Entry 8FNV (electron microscopy, 2.11 A resolution); this record covers chains C and D of the 12 polymer chains in the assembly.

[Chain C (and D)]
Name: Adenosine deaminase
From: Escherichia coli
Notes: chain D of this document is another copy of the same molecule, construct and numbering; everything in this record applies to it too
Reference sequence: A0A8E2SFD7 (A0A8E2SFD7_ECOLX); residue numbers follow UniProt; this construct covers 1-798
Sequence (798 residues; each row starts with the number of its first residue):
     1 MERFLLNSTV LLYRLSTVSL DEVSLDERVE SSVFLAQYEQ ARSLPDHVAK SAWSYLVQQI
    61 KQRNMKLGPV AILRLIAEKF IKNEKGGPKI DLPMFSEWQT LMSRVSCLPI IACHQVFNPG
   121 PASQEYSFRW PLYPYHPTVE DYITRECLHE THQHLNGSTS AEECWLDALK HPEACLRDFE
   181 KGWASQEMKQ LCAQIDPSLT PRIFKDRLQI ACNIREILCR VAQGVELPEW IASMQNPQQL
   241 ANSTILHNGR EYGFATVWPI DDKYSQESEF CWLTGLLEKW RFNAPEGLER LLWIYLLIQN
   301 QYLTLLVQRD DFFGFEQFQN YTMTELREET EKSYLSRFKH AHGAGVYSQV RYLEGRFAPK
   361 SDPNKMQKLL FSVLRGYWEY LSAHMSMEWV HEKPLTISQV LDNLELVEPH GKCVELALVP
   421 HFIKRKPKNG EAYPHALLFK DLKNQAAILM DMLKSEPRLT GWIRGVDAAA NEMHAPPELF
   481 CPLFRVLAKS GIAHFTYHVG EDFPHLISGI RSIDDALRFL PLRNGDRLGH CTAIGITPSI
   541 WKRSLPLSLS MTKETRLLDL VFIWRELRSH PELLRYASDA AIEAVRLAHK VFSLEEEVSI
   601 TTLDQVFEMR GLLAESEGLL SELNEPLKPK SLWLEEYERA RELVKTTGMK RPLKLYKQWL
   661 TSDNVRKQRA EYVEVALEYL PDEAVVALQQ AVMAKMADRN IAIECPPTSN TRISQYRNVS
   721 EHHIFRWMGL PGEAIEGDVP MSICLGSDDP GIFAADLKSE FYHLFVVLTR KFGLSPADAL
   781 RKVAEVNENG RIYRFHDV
Disordered / not traced: 310-321, 620-630, 709-713 (chain D: 123-125, 310-321, 620-630, 709-713)
Sequence notes: conflict Thr274 (Ile in A0A8E2SFD7)
Metal / ion sites: Zn2+: His152, His154, His498, His530
What the authors report for this chain:
  - catalytic residues: Glu501, His530
  - self-association interface (contacts with another copy of this molecule): Glu595, Glu597
  - mutagenesis - H152A/H154A: abolished catalytic activity on ATP

[How chain C and chain D interact]
Residue-residue contacts (59; chain C residue first):
  Glu27(C) - Gln186(D)
  Phe34(C) - Gln190(D)
  Phe34(C) - Gln194(D)
  Leu35(C) - Ala193(D)  hydrophobic
  Tyr38(C) - Glu39(D)
  Tyr38(C) - Gln194(D)
  Glu39(C) - Tyr38(D)
  Glu39(C) - Arg42(D)  salt bridge
  Gln40(C) - Arg42(D)
  Arg42(C) - Glu39(D)  salt bridge
  Arg42(C) - Gln40(D)
  Ser43(C) - Ser544(D)  hydrogen bond
  Leu44(C) - Pro546(D)
  Asp46(C) - Gln190(D)
  His47(C) - Met473(D)
  His47(C) - Phe503(D)  hydrogen bond (side chain-backbone)
  Val48(C) - Pro546(D)  hydrophobic
  Val48(C) - Leu549(D)  hydrophobic
  Lys50(C) - Gln190(D)  hydrogen bond
  Ser51(C) - Ser550(D)  hydrogen bond (backbone-side chain)
  Ser51(C) - Tyr672(D)
  Ala52(C) - Ser550(D)  hydrogen bond (backbone-side chain)
  Ser54(C) - Tyr672(D)
  Tyr55(C) - Ser550(D)
  Tyr55(C) - Tyr672(D)
  Tyr55(C) - Val673(D)  hydrophobic
  Tyr55(C) - Glu674(D)
  Gln58(C) - Glu671(D)
  Gln58(C) - Tyr672(D)  hydrogen bond (side chain-backbone)
  Gln62(C) - Glu671(D)
  Glu97(C) - Leu547(D)
  Gln186(C) - Glu27(D)
  Gln190(C) - Phe34(D)
  Gln190(C) - Asp46(D)
  Gln190(C) - Lys50(D)  hydrogen bond
  Ala193(C) - Leu35(D)  hydrophobic
  Gln194(C) - Phe34(D)
  Gln194(C) - Tyr38(D)
  Met473(C) - His47(D)
  Phe503(C) - His47(D)  hydrogen bond (backbone-side chain)
  Arg543(C) - Arg717(D)
  Ser544(C) - Ser43(D)  hydrogen bond
  Pro546(C) - Leu44(D)
  Pro546(C) - Val48(D)  hydrophobic
  Leu547(C) - Glu97(D)
  Leu549(C) - Val48(D)  hydrophobic
  Ser550(C) - Ser51(D)  hydrogen bond (side chain-backbone)
  Ser550(C) - Ala52(D)  hydrogen bond (side chain-backbone)
  Ser550(C) - Tyr55(D)
  Glu671(C) - Gln58(D)
  Glu671(C) - Gln62(D)
  Tyr672(C) - Ser51(D)
  Tyr672(C) - Ser54(D)
  Tyr672(C) - Tyr55(D)
  Tyr672(C) - Gln58(D)  hydrogen bond (backbone-side chain)
  Val673(C) - Tyr55(D)  hydrophobic
  Glu674(C) - Tyr55(D)
  Arg717(C) - Arg543(D)
  Arg717(C) - Arg717(D)
Interface residues without a listed pair, chain C (42 interface residues in all): Pro45, Gln308, Asp502, Leu545, Gln715
Interface residues without a listed pair, chain D (42 interface residues in all): Pro45, Gln308, Asp502, Leu545, Gln715

[In short]
The chain C/chain D interface involves 42 residues from each chain, with 12 hydrogen bonds and 2 salt bridges.
Polar pairs include Glu39(C)-Arg42(D), Ser43(C)-Ser544(D) and His47(C)-Phe503(D). His152(C), His154(C),
His498(C) and His530(C) form the Zn2+ site. From the paper: catalytic residues Glu501(C) and His530(C);
H152A/H154A of chain C abolish catalytic activity on ATP.
Chain C and chain D are both Adenosine deaminase (Escherichia coli); the structure, Structure of RdrB from
Escherichia coli RADAR defense system, was determined by electron microscopy, deposited together with 8FNT,
8FNU and 8FNW.
